Entry 7EIZ (electron microscopy, 3.78 A resolution); this record covers chains A and B of the 11 polymer chains in the assembly.

Chain A:
Molecule: RNA-directed RNA polymerase
From: Severe acute respiratory syndrome coronavirus 2
Notes: EC 2.7.7.48
UniProtKB: P0DTD1 (R1AB_SARS2); residues 1-929 here correspond to UniProt positions 4393-5321 (UniProt number = residue number + 4392)
Chain sequence (929 residues; row label = number of the first residue in the row):
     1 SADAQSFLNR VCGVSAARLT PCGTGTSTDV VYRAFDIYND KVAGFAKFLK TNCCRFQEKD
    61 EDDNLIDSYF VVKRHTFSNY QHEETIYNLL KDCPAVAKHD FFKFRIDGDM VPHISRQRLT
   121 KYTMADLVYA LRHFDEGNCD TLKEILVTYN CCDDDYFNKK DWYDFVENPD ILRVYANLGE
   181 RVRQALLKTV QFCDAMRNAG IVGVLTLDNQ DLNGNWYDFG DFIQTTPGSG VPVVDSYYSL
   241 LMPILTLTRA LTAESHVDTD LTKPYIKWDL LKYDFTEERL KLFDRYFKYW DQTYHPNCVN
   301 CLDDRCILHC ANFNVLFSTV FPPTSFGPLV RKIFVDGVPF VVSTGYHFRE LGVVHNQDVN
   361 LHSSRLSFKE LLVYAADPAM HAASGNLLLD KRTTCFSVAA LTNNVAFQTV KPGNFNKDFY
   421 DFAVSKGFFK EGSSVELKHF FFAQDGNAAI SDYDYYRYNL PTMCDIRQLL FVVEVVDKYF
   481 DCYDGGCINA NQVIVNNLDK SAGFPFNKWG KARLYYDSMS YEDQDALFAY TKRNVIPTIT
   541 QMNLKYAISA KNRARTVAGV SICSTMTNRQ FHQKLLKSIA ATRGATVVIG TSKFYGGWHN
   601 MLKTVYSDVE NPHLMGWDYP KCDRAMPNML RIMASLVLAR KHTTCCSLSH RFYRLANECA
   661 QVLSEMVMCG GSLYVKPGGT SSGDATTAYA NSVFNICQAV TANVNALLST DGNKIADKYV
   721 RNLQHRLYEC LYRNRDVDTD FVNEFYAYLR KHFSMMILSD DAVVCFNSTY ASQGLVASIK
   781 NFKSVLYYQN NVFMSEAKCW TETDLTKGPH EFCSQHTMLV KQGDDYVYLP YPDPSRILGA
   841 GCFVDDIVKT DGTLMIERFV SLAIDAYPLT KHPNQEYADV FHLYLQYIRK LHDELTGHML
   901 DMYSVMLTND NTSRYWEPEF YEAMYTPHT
Unresolved in the structure: 1-3
Bound ions: Zn2+ site 1: H295, C301, C306, C310; Zn2+ site 2: C487, H642, C645, C646
UniProt features mapped onto this chain:
  - region: K545 to R555 (Interaction with RMP Remdesivir), T582 to P620 (RdRp Palm N-ter)
  - active site: S759, D760, D761
  - binding site (Mn(2+)): N209, D218
  - binding site (Zn(2+)): H295, C301, C306, C310, C487, H642, C645, C646

Chain B:
Molecule: Non-structural protein 8
From: Severe acute respiratory syndrome coronavirus 2
UniProtKB: P0DTD1 (R1AB_SARS2); residues 1-198 here correspond to UniProt positions 3943-4140 (UniProt number = residue number + 3942)
Chain sequence (198 residues; numbered 1 to 198; the number before each row is that of its first residue):
     1 AIASEFSSLP SYAAFATAQE AYEQAVANGD SEVVLKKLKK SLNVAKSEFD RDAAMQRKLE
    61 KMADQAMTQM YKQARSEDKR AKVTSAMQTM LFTMLRKLDN DALNNIINNA RDGCVPLNII
   121 PLTTAAKLMV VIPDYNTYKN TCDGTTFTYA SALWEIQQVV DADSKIVQLS EISMDNSPNL
   181 AWPLIVTALR ANSAVKLQ
Unresolved in the structure: 1-5, 193-198
UniProt features mapped onto this chain:
  - site: Q198 (Cleavage)

How chain A and chain B interact:
Residue-residue contacts (66; chain A residue first):
  L270(A) with I119(B)
  L271(A) with N109(B); R111(B), hydrogen bond (backbone-side chain); V115(B), hydrophobic; I119(B), hydrophobic
  K272(A) with R111(B)
  Y273(A) with R111(B); C114(B)
  T324(A) with N118(B); I119(B)
  S325(A) with P116(B)
  F326(A) with N118(B)
  P328(A) with P116(B); L117(B), hydrogen bond (backbone-backbone)
  L329(A) with V115(B); P116(B), hydrophobic
  V330(A) with G113(B); C114(B); V115(B), hydrogen bond (backbone-backbone); L117(B), hydrophobic; I120(B), hydrophobic
  R331(A) with D112(B); G113(B); C114(B), hydrogen bond
  K332(A) with N104(B), hydrogen bond; I107(B)
  V338(A) with L95(B), hydrophobic
  P339(A) with L95(B)
  F340(A) with L91(B), hydrophobic; F92(B), hydrophobic; L95(B), hydrophobic
  T344(A) with C114(B)
  F368(A) with R80(B); T84(B)
  L371(A) with M87(B), hydrophobic
  M380(A) with M94(B)
  H381(A) with M94(B)
  A382(A) with P121(B)
  S384(A) with M94(B)
  G385(A) with A125(B)
  N386(A) with K127(B); M129(B)
  L387(A) with P121(B); K127(B), hydrogen bond (backbone-backbone); L128(B); M129(B), hydrogen bond (backbone-backbone)
  L388(A) with M129(B)
  L389(A) with M129(B), hydrogen bond (backbone-backbone); V130(B); V131(B), hydrogen bond (backbone-backbone); Y149(B)
  D390(A) with V131(B)
  K391(A) with V131(B); P133(B); T141(B)
  R392(A) with V131(B); P133(B)
  F396(A) with N118(B)
  V398(A) with N118(B)
  A400(A) with M129(B), hydrophobic
  F407(A) with P183(B), hydrophobic
  W509(A) with A86(B); M87(B), hydrophobic
  L514(A) with V83(B), hydrophobic
  D517(A) with S76(B)
  S518(A) with R80(B)
Also at the interface, not in a pair above, chain A (51 interface residues in all): G327, R365, L372, A375, P378, A379, A383, T402, N403, N404, V405, P505, M666
Also at the interface, not in a pair above, chain B (45 interface residues in all): K79, M90, L98, I106, A110, L122, T123, T137, W154, A162, I185

Overview:
The interface between chain A and chain B involves 51 residues on one side and 45 on the other; the contacts
include 9 hydrogen bonds. Among the polar pairs are L271(A)-R111(B), R331(A)-C114(B) and K332(A)-N104(B).
Chain A is RNA-directed RNA polymerase and chain B is Non-structural protein 8, both from Severe acute
respiratory syndrome coronavirus 2; the structure, Coupling of N7-methyltransferase and 3'-5' exoribonuclease
with SARS-CoV-2 polymerase reveals mechanisms for capping and proofreading, was determined by electron
microscopy (same publication as 7EGQ).
